PDB entry 8XZH | electron microscopy, 2.60 A resolution | chains B and G of the 6 polymer chains in the assembly

# Chain B
Protein: Guanine nucleotide-binding protein G(I)/G(S)/G(T) subunit beta-1
From: Homo sapiens
UniProt: P62873 (GBB1_HUMAN); residue numbers follow UniProt; this construct covers 2-340
Chain sequence (339 residues; numbered 2 to 340; the number before each row is that of its first residue):
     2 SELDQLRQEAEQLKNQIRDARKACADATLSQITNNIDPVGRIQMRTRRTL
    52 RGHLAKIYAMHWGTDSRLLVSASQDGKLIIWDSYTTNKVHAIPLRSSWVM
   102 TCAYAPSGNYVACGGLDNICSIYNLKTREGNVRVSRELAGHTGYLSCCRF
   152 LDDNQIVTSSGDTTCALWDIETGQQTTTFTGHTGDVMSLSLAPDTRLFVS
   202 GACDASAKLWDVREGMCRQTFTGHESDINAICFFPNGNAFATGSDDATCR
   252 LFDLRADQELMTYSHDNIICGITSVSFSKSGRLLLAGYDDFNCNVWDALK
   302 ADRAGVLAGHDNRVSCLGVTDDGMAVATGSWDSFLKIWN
Swiss-Prot annotation at these positions:
  - modified residue: S2 (N-acetylserine), H266 (Phosphohistidine)

# Chain G
Protein: Guanine nucleotide-binding protein G(I)/G(S)/G(O) subunit gamma-2
From: Homo sapiens
UniProt: P59768 (GBG2_HUMAN); residue numbers follow UniProt; this construct covers 1-71
Chain sequence (71 residues; each row starts with the number of its first residue):
     1 MASNNTASIAQARKLVEQLKMEANIDRIKVSKAAADLMAYCEAHAKEDPL
    51 LTPVPASENPFREKKFFCAIL
Unresolved in the structure: 1-7, 63-71
Swiss-Prot annotation at these positions:
  - modified residue: A2 (N-acetylalanine), C68 (Cysteine methyl ester)
  - lipidation: C68 (S-geranylgeranyl cysteine)

# Interface between chain B and chain G
Residue-residue contacts (84; chain B residue first):
  L4(B) with S8(G); I9(G); A12(G), hydrophobic
  L7(B) with V16(G)
  E10(B) with V16(G)
  A11(B) with V16(G); L19(G), hydrophobic
  L14(B) with V16(G), hydrophobic; L19(G), hydrophobic
  Q17(B) with A23(G)
  I18(B) with A23(G), hydrophobic; R27(G)
  A21(B) with R27(G)
  A24(B) with K29(G), hydrogen bond (backbone-side chain)
  C25(B) with R27(G); I28(G); K29(G); V30(G), hydrogen bond (backbone-backbone)
  A26(B) with V30(G), hydrophobic
  D27(B) with K29(G); V30(G), hydrogen bond (side chain-backbone); S31(G), hydrogen bond
  A28(B) with V30(G)
  L30(B) with A34(G), hydrophobic
  I33(B) with S31(G); A34(G), hydrophobic; M38(G), hydrophobic
  I37(B) with M38(G), hydrophobic
  V40(B) with L51(G), hydrophobic
  I43(B) with L50(G)
  M45(B) with L50(G), hydrophobic
  R48(B) with N59(G); F61(G)
  R49(B) with P60(G); F61(G)
  S84(B) with F61(G)
  Y85(B) with P60(G); F61(G), hydrophobic
  T181(B) with K14(G)
  M217(B) with M21(G), hydrophobic
  C218(B) with Q18(G), hydrogen bond (backbone-side chain); M21(G)
  R219(B) with M21(G)
  Q220(B) with I25(G)
  F235(B) with L37(G), hydrophobic; Y40(G), hydrophobic; C41(G), hydrophobic
  P236(B) with Y40(G)
  N237(B) with Y40(G)
  R256(B) with D26(G); R27(G); I28(G), hydrogen bond (backbone-backbone); D36(G), salt bridge
  A257(B) with I28(G)
  D258(B) with I25(G); R27(G), salt bridge
  Q259(B) with V30(G)
  L261(B) with V30(G), hydrophobic
  S279(B) with D48(G), hydrogen bond
  K280(B) with E47(G); D48(G)
  S281(B) with Y40(G); C41(G), hydrogen bond (backbone-side chain); H44(G); D48(G), hydrogen bond
  G282(B) with C41(G)
  R283(B) with C41(G); L51(G)
  L284(B) with L50(G); L51(G), hydrophobic
  V320(B) with L50(G), hydrophobic
  D323(B) with P49(G)
  G324(B) with P49(G); L50(G)
  M325(B) with P49(G), hydrophobic; L50(G); V54(G), hydrophobic; E58(G); P60(G)
  A326(B) with F61(G), hydrophobic
  V327(B) with L50(G), hydrophobic
  I338(B) with F61(G), hydrophobic
  N340(B) with N59(G), hydrogen bond; F61(G)
Also at the interface, not in a pair above, chain B (60 interface residues in all): E3, K15, R22, T34, W63, S67, A240, L252, D254, L300
Also at the interface, not in a pair above, chain G (41 interface residues in all): L15, K20, E22, A33, A35, E42, A45, R62

# In short
The interface between chain B and chain G involves 60 residues on one side and 41 on the other, with 10
hydrogen bonds and 2 salt bridges. Among the polar pairs are R256(B)-D36(G), D258(B)-R27(G) and A24(B)-K29(G).
Here chain B is Guanine nucleotide-binding protein G(I)/G(S)/G(T) subunit beta-1 and chain G is Guanine
nucleotide-binding protein G(I)/G(S)/G(O) subunit gamma-2, both from Homo sapiens. Entry 8XZH (Cryo-EM
structure of the MM07-bound human APLNR-Gi complex) was determined by electron microscopy (same publication as
8XZG, 8XZF, 8XZI and 8XZJ).
